PDB entry 6KQN | X-ray diffraction, 3.49 A resolution | chains D and G of the 9 polymer chains in the assembly

== Chain D ==
Protein: DNA-directed RNA polymerase subunit beta'
From: Thermus thermophilus (strain HB8 / ATCC 27634 / DSM 579)
Notes: EC 2.7.7.6
UniProtKB: Q8RQE8 (RPOC_THET8); numbering as in UniProt (aligned over 1-1524)
Sequence (1524 residues; each row starts with the number of its first residue):
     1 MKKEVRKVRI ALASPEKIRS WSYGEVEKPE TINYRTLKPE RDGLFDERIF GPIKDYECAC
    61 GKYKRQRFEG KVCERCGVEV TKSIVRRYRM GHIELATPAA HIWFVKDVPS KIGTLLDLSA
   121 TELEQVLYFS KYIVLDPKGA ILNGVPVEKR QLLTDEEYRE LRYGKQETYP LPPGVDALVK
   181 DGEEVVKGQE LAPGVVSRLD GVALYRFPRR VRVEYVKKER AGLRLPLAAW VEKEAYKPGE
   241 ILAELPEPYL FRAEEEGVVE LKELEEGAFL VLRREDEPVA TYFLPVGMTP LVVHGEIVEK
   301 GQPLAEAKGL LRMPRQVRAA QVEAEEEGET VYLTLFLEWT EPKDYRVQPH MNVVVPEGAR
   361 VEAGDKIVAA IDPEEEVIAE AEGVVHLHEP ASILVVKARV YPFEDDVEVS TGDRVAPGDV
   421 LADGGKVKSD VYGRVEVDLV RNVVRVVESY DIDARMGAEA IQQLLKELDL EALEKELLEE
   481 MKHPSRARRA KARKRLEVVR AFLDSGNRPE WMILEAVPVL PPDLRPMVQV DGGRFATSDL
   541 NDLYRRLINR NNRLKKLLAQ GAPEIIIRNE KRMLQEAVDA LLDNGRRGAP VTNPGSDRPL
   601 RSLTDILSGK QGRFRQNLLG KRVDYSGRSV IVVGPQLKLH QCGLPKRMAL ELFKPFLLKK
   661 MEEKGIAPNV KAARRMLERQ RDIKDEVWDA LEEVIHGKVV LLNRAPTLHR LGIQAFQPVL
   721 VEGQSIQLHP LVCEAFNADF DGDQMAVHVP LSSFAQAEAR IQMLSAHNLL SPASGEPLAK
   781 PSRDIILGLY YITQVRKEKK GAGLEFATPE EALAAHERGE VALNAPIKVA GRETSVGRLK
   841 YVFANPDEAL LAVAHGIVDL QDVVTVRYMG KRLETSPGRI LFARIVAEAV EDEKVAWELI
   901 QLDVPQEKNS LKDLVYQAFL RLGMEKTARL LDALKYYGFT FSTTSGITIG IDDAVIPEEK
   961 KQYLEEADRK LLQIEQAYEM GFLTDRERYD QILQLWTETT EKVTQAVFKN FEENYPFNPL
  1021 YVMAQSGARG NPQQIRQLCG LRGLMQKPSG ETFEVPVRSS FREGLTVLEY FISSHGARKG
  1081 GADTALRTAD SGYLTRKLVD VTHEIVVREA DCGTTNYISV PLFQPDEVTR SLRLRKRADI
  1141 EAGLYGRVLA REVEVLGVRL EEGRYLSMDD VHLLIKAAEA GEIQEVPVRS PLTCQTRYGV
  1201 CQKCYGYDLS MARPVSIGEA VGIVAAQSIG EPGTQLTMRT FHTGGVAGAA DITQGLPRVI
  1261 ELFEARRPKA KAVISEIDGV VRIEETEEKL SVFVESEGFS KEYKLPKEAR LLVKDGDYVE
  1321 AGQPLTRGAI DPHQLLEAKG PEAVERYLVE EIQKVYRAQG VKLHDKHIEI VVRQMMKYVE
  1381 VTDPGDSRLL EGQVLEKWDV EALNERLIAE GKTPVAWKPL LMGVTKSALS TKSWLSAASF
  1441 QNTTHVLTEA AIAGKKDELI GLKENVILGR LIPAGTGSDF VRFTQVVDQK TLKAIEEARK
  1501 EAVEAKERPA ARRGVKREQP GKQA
Unresolved in the structure: 1-2, 1238-1251, 1503-1524
Bound ions: Zn2+ site 1: Cys60, Cys73, Cys76; Mg2+ site 1: Asp739, Asp741, Asp743 (shared with 1 residue of chain I); Mg2+ site 2 near Lys840 (its only coordinating residue here); Zn2+ site 2: Cys1112, Cys1194, Cys1201, Cys1204

== Chain G ==
Molecule: 21-nt DNA strand
Sequence (21 nucleotides; row label = number of the first residue in the row):
     1 CCTGCATCCG TGAGTCGAGG G
Unresolved in the structure: 1-3

== Interface between chain D and chain G ==
Pairs across the interface - 18 pairs, chain D then chain G:
  Arg586(D) - DG10(G)  salt bridge to the phosphate
  Lys610(D) - DG14(G)  phosphate contact
  Lys610(D) - DT15(G)  salt bridge to the phosphate
  Arg615(D) - DA13(G)  salt bridge to the phosphate
  Arg622(D) - DG17(G)  salt bridge to the phosphate
  Arg628(D) - DG17(G)  sugar contact
  Ala705(D) - DT15(G)  base contact
  Ala705(D) - DC16(G)  sugar contact
  Pro706(D) - DT15(G)  base contact
  Thr1088(D) - DG14(G)  sugar contact
  Ala1089(D) - DA13(G)  phosphate contact
  Ala1089(D) - DG14(G)  sugar contact
  Gly1092(D) - DG14(G)  sugar contact
  Tyr1093(D) - DG12(G)  sugar contact
  Tyr1093(D) - DA13(G)  sugar contact
  Gln1441(D) - DG12(G)  sugar contact
  Asn1442(D) - DT11(G)  hydrogen bond to the phosphate
  Asn1442(D) - DG12(G)  hydrogen bond to the phosphate
Interface residues without a listed pair, chain D (14 interface residues in all): Thr1443

== Overview ==
Chain D and chain G form an interface of 14 and 8 residues respectively; the contacts include 2 hydrogen bonds
and 4 salt bridges. Polar pairs include Asn1442(D)-DT11(G), Asn1442(D)-DG12(G) and Arg586(D)-DG10(G).
Cys60(D), Cys73(D) and Cys76(D) form the Zn2+ site 1.
Chain D is DNA-directed RNA polymerase subunit beta' (Thermus thermophilus (strain HB8 / ATCC 27634 / DSM
579)) and chain G is a 21-nt DNA strand; the structure, Thermus thermophilus initial transcription complex
comprising sigma A and 5'-triphosphate RNA of 6 nt, was determined by X-ray diffraction (same publication as
6KQD, 6KQE, 6KQF, 6KQG, 6KQH, 6KQL and 6 further entries).
